5JBJ - chains A and X of the 3 polymer chains in the assembly; structure by X-ray diffraction, 3.58 A resolution.

== Chain A ==
Name: LGP2
From: Gallus gallus
Notes: engineered mutation(s): GAMGGGS from tag replaces the N-terminal methionine
UniProtKB: G0YYQ5 (G0YYQ5_CHICK); residue numbers follow UniProt; this construct covers 2-674
Chain sequence (680 residues; row label = number of the first residue in the row; numbers below 1 keep their minus sign (Gly-5 is residue -5)):
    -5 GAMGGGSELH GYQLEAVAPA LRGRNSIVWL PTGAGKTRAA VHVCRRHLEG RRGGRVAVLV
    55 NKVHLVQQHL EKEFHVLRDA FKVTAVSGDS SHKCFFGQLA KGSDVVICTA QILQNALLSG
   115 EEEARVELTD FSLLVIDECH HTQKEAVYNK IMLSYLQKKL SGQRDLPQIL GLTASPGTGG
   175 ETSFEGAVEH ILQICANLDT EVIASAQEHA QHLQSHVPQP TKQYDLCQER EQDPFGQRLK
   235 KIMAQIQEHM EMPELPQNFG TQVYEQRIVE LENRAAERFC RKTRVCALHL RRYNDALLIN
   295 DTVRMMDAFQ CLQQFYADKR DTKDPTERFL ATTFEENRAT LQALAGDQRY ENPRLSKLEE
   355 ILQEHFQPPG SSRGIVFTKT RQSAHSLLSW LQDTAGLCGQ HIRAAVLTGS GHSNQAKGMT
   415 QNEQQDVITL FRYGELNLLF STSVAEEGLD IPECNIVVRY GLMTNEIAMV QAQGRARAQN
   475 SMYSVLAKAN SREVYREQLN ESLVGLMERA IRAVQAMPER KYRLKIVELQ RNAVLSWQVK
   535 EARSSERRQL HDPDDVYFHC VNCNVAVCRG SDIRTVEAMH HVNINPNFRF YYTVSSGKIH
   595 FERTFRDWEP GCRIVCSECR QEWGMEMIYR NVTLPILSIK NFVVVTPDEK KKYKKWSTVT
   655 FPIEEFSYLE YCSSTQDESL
Not modelled in the structure: -5 to 0, 201-223, 314-317, 345, 485-499, 671-674
Sequence notes: expression tag (-5 to 1)
Metal / ion sites: Zn2+: Cys554, Cys557, Cys610, Cys613
From the paper describing this entry:
  - mutagenesis - A28C, K66A/E67A, E132Q, G468S: abolished catalytic activity
  - mutagenesis - H406A: decreased catalytic activity
  - mutagenesis - H406A: unchanged binding to RNA
  - mutagenesis - K648E/K649E (56-fold): decreased binding to dsRNA
  - mutagenesis - K138E/R490E, K138E/R490E/K648E/K649E, K648E/K649E: decreased signaling

== Chain X ==
Molecule: 12-nt RNA strand
Sequence (12 nucleotides; row label = number of the first residue in the row):
     1 GGUAGCGCUA CC

== How chain A and chain X interact ==
Residue-residue contacts - 37 pairs, chain A then chain X:
  Gln137(A) with G7(X), phosphate contact
  Lys138(A) with C6(X), phosphate contact; G7(X), salt bridge to the phosphate
  Glu139(A) with G5(X), sugar contact; C6(X), hydrogen bond to the phosphate
  Ala140(A) with G5(X), sugar contact
  Gln256(A) with A10(X), sugar contact
  Val257(A) with A10(X), hydrogen bond to the sugar; C11(X), sugar contact
  Gln260(A) with A10(X), base contact; C11(X), hydrogen bond to the base
  Arg261(A) with C11(X), hydrogen bond to the sugar; C12(X), salt bridge to the phosphate
  His406(A) with G1(X), hydrogen bond to the base; G2(X), base contact
  Lys411(A) with G1(X), salt bridge to the phosphate
  Met457(A) with C8(X), sugar contact; U9(X), sugar contact
  Met573(A) with G2(X), hydrogen bond to the base; U3(X), sugar contact
  His574(A) with G2(X), hydrogen bond to the sugar
  Phe595(A) with G1(X), base contact
  Trp602(A) with G1(X), base contact
  Arg607(A) with G1(X), salt bridge to the phosphate
  Gly618(A) with G2(X), phosphate contact
  Met619(A) with G1(X), hydrogen bond to the sugar
  Ile630(A) with G2(X), sugar contact
  Leu631(A) with G2(X), phosphate contact
  Ser632(A) with G2(X), phosphate contact; U3(X), phosphate contact
  Ile633(A) with U3(X), phosphate contact
  Lys634(A) with G2(X), salt bridge to the phosphate
  Lys649(A) with A4(X), phosphate contact; G5(X), salt bridge to the phosphate
  Trp650(A) with U3(X), hydrogen bond to the phosphate; A4(X), phosphate contact
  Ser651(A) with A4(X), phosphate contact
Other interface residues (no listed pair), chain A (32 interface residues in all): Ala572, His575, Phe599, Trp617, Asn635, Lys648

== Overview ==
The interface between chain A and chain X involves 32 residues on one side and 12 on the other; the contacts
include 9 hydrogen bonds and 6 salt bridges. Polar contacts include Gln260(A)-C11(X), His406(A)-G1(X) and
Met573(A)-G2(X). The paper reports that A28C, K66A/E67A and E132Q of chain A, among others, abolish catalytic
activity; K138E/R490E, K138E/R490E/K648E/K649E and K648E/K649E of chain A reduce signaling; 8 substitutions
were tested in all.
Here chain A is LGP2 (Gallus gallus) and chain X is a 12-nt RNA strand. Entry 5JBJ (Crystal structure of
chicken LGP2 with 5'p 12-mer dsRNA at 3.6 A resolution) was determined by X-ray diffraction, deposited
together with 5JAJ, 5JB2, 5JBG, 5JC3, 5JC7, 5JCF and 5JCH.
